Entry 7D66 (X-ray diffraction, 2.13 A resolution); this record covers chains D and E of the 6 polymer chains in the assembly.

[Chain D (and E)]
Name: Ubiquitin family protein
Organism: Toxoplasma gondii GT1
Notes: chain E of this document is another copy of the same molecule, construct and numbering; everything in this record applies to it too
UniProtKB: S7W9N7 (S7W9N7_TOXGG); residue numbers follow UniProt; this construct covers 294-421
Sequence (128 residues; each row starts with the number of its first residue):
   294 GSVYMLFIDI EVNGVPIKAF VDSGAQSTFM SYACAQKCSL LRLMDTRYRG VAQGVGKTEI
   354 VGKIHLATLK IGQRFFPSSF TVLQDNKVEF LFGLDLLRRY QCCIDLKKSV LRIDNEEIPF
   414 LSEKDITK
Not modelled in the structure: 294-296, 421 (chain E: 294-295, 341-352, 415-417, 421)
From the paper describing this entry:
  - catalytic residues: Asp-315
  - mutagenesis - D315A, D315N: abolished catalytic activity

[How chain D and chain E interact]
Pairs across the interface (10):
  Tyr-325(D) with Ala-326(E)
  Leu-334(D) with Lys-330(E)
  Arg-335(D) with Lys-330(E)
  Thr-339(D) with Lys-311(E); Asp-418(E); Ile-419(E); Thr-420(E), hydrogen bond (side chain-backbone)
  Arg-340(D) with Thr-420(E)
  Tyr-341(D) with Asn-379(E), hydrogen bond (side chain-backbone)
  Gln-377(D) with Asn-379(E)

[Overview]
The chain D/chain E interface involves 7 residues from each chain, with 2 hydrogen bonds. Polar contacts
include Thr-339(D)/Thr-420(E) and Tyr-341(D)/Asn-379(E). From the paper: the catalytic residue Asp-315(D);
D315A and D315N of chain D abolish catalytic activity.
Chain D and chain E are both Ubiquitin family protein (Toxoplasma gondii GT1); the structure, Crystal
structure of retroviral protease-like domain of Ddi1 from Toxoplasma gondii, was determined by X-ray
diffraction (same publication as 7EFY).
